2PNR - chains A and B of the 3 polymer chains in the assembly; structure by X-ray diffraction, 2.50 A resolution.

# Chain A (and B)
Name: [Pyruvate dehydrogenase [lipoamide]] kinase isozyme 3
Organism: Homo sapiens
Notes: EC 2.7.11.2; chain B of this document is another copy of the same molecule, construct and numbering; everything in this record applies to it too
UniProt: Q15120 (PDK3_HUMAN); residues 9-406 here = UniProt positions 9-406
Amino-acid sequence (419 residues; each row starts with the number of its first residue; numbers below 1 keep their minus sign (Gly-12 is residue -12)):
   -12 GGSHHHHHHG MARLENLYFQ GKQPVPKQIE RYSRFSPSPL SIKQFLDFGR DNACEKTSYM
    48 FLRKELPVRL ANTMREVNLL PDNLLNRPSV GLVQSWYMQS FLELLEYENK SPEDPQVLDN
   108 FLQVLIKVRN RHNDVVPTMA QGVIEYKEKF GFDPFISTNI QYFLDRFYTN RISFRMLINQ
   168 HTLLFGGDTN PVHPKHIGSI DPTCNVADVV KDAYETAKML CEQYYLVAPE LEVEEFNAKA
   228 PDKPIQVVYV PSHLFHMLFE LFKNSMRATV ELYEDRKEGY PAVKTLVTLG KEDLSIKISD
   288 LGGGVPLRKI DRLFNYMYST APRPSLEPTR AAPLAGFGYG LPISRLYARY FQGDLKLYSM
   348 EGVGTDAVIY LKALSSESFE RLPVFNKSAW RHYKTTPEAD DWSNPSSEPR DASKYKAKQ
Unresolved in the structure: -12 to 12, 304-317, 401-406 (chain B: -12 to 13, 137-143, 263-266, 305-326, 383-385, 391-406)
Construct notes: cloning artifact (-12 to 8)
Swiss-Prot annotation at these positions:
  - binding site (ATP): Glu247 to Arg254, Asp287, Ser306, Thr307, Gly323 to Leu328
  - modified residue: Lys278 (N6-succinyllysine)

# Chain A / chain B interface
Contacting residue pairs (81; chain A residue first):
  Tyr149(A) - Asp388(B)  hydrogen bond
  Arg153(A) - Asp388(B)  salt bridge
  Arg153(A) - Trp389(B)
  Phe223(A) - Gly349(B)
  Leu273(A) - Met347(B)
  Thr275(A) - Met347(B)
  Thr275(A) - Val350(B)
  Gly277(A) - Glu348(B)
  Lys278(A) - Glu348(B)  hydrogen bond (backbone-side chain)
  Glu279(A) - Pro293(B)
  Glu279(A) - Arg295(B)  salt bridge
  Glu279(A) - Glu348(B)  hydrogen bond (backbone-side chain)
  Asp280(A) - Pro293(B)
  Asp280(A) - Leu294(B)  hydrogen bond (side chain-backbone)
  Asp280(A) - Glu348(B)  hydrogen bond (backbone-side chain)
  Ser282(A) - Met347(B)
  Lys284(A) - Met347(B)
  Pro293(A) - Glu279(B)
  Pro293(A) - Asp280(B)
  Leu294(A) - Asp280(B)  hydrogen bond (backbone-side chain)
  Leu294(A) - Lys343(B)
  Leu294(A) - Tyr357(B)  hydrophobic
  Arg295(A) - Glu279(B)  salt bridge
  Lys343(A) - Leu294(B)
  Tyr345(A) - Tyr345(B)
  Ser346(A) - Tyr357(B)  hydrogen bond (backbone-side chain)
  Met347(A) - Leu273(B)  hydrophobic
  Met347(A) - Thr275(B)
  Met347(A) - Ser282(B)
  Met347(A) - Lys284(B)
  Glu348(A) - Lys278(B)
  Glu348(A) - Glu279(B)  hydrogen bond (side chain-backbone)
  Glu348(A) - Asp280(B)  hydrogen bond (side chain-backbone)
  Gly349(A) - Phe223(B)
  Val350(A) - Phe223(B)  hydrophobic
  Val350(A) - Thr275(B)
  Asp353(A) - Lys284(B)  salt bridge
  Asp353(A) - Tyr345(B)  hydrogen bond
  Tyr357(A) - Leu294(B)  hydrophobic
  Tyr357(A) - Tyr345(B)
  Tyr357(A) - Ser346(B)  hydrogen bond (side chain-backbone)
  Glu367(A) - Ser390(B)  hydrogen bond (backbone-side chain)
  Arg368(A) - Trp389(B)
  Arg368(A) - Ser390(B)
  Leu369(A) - Trp389(B)
  Leu369(A) - Ser390(B)  hydrogen bond (backbone-side chain)
  Pro370(A) - Asp388(B)
  Pro370(A) - Trp389(B)
  Val371(A) - Asp388(B)  hydrogen bond (backbone-backbone)
  Asn373(A) - Asp387(B)
  Asn373(A) - Asp388(B)
  Ser375(A) - Ala386(B)
  Ser375(A) - Asp387(B)
  Ser375(A) - Asp388(B)
  Ala376(A) - Asp388(B)
  Glu385(A) - Arg378(B)  salt bridge
  Ala386(A) - Asn373(B)
  Ala386(A) - Ser375(B)  hydrogen bond (backbone-side chain)
  Asp387(A) - Asn373(B)  hydrogen bond (backbone-side chain)
  Asp388(A) - Tyr149(B)  hydrogen bond
  Asp388(A) - Arg153(B)  hydrogen bond (backbone-side chain)
  Asp388(A) - Val371(B)  hydrogen bond (backbone-backbone)
  Asp388(A) - Ser375(B)
  Asp388(A) - Ala376(B)  hydrogen bond (side chain-backbone)
  Asp388(A) - His379(B)  salt bridge
  Trp389(A) - Arg153(B)
  Trp389(A) - Thr156(B)
  Trp389(A) - Arg368(B)
  Trp389(A) - Leu369(B)
  Trp389(A) - Pro370(B)  hydrophobic
  Trp389(A) - Val371(B)
  Ser390(A) - Pro26(B)
  Ser390(A) - Glu367(B)
  Ser390(A) - Arg368(B)
  Ser390(A) - Leu369(B)  hydrogen bond (side chain-backbone)
  Ser390(A) - Val371(B)
  Pro392(A) - Phe366(B)  hydrophobic
  Pro396(A) - Gln31(B)
  Arg397(A) - Gln31(B)
  Ala399(A) - Gln31(B)
  Ala399(A) - Phe35(B)  hydrophobic
Other interface residues (no listed pair), chain A (52 interface residues in all): Pro26, Asp152, Thr156, Ala225, Leu276, Val292, Asp341, Val355, Lys359, Asn391, Ser400
Other interface residues (no listed pair), chain B (52 interface residues in all): Asp34, Asp38, Asn39, Asp152, Ala225, Gly277, Val292, Asp341, Leu344, Asp353, Val355

# Overview
Chain A and chain B each contribute 52 residues to their interface; the contacts include 21 hydrogen bonds and
6 salt bridges. Polar contacts include Arg153(A)-Asp388(B), Glu279(A)-Arg295(B) and Asp353(A)-Lys284(B). From
UniProt: 17 ATP-binding residues on chain A.
Both chains are [Pyruvate dehydrogenase [lipoamide]] kinase isozyme 3 (Homo sapiens). Entry 2PNR (Crystal
Structure of the asymmetric Pdk3-l2 Complex) was determined by X-ray diffraction.
